Entry 3CK9 (X-ray diffraction, 2.20 A resolution); this record covers chain A.

Chain A:
Name: SusD
From: Bacteroides thetaiotaomicron
Reference sequence: Q8A1G2 (Q8A1G2_BACTN); residue numbers follow UniProt; this construct covers 26-551
Sequence (527 residues; each row starts with the number of its first residue):
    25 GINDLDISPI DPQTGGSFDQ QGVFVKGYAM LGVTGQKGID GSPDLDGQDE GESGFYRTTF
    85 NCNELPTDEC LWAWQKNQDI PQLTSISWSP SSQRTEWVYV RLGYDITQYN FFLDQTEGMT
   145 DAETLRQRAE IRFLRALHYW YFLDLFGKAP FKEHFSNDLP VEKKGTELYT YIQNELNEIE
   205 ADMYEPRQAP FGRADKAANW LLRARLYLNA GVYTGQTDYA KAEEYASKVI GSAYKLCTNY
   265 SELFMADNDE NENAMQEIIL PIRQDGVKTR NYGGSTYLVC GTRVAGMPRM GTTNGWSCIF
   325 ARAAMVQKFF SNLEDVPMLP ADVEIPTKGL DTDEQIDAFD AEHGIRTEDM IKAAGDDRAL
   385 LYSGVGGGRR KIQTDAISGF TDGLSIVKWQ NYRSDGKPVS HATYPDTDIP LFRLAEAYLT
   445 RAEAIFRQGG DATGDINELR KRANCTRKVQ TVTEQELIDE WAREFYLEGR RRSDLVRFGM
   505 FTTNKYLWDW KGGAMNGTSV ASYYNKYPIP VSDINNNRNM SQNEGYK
Disordered / not traced: 25-36, 61-67
Construct notes: expression tag (25)
UniProt features mapped onto this chain:
  - binding site (D-glucose): D73 to G75, R81, W98, Q99, N101, Y296, W320
  - binding site (Ca(2+)): D273, Q288, D430, D432
Bound ions: Ca2+ site 1: D273, Q288, D430, D432; Ca2+ site 2: E274 (together with 1,2-ethanediol)
From the paper describing this entry:
  - binding site for alpha-D-glucopyranose: D73, G75, R81, W98, N101, Y296, W320

Overview:
D273, Q288, D430 and D432 coordinate Ca2+ site 1. From UniProt: 9 D-glucose-binding residues and 4
Ca2+-binding residues. The paper reports a binding site for alpha-D-glucopyranose at D73, G75 and R81 among
others.
Chain A is SusD (Bacteroides thetaiotaomicron); the structure, B. thetaiotaomicron SusD with maltoheptaose,
was determined by X-ray diffraction, deposited together with 3CK7, 3CK8, 3CKB and 3CKC.
